1TQB - chains A and B of the 3 polymer chains in the assembly; structure by X-ray diffraction, 2.55 A resolution.

== Chain A ==
Name: prion protein
Organism: Ovis aries
Notes: fragment: VRQ variant, residues 127-228
UniProt: P23907 (PRIO_SHEEP); numbering as in UniProt (aligned over 127-228)
Chain sequence (102 residues; each row starts with the number of its first residue):
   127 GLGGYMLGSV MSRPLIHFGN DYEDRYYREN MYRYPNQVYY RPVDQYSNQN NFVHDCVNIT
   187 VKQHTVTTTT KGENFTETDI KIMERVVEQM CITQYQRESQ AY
Cystine bridges: Cys-182/Cys-217
Swiss-Prot annotation at these positions:
  - glycosylation (N-linked (GlcNAc...) asparagine): Asn-184 (complex), Asn-200 (complex)
  - natural variant: Val-136 (A136V: In scrapie; this construct carries the variant), Gln-171 (R171Q: Linked to susceptibility to scrapie; this construct carries the variant)
What the authors report for this chain:
  - contacts within the chain: Arg-139/Asn-162 (hydrogen bond)
  - conformationally variable residues (side-chain flip): Asn-162

== Chain B ==
Name: VRQ14 Fab Heavy chain
Organism: Mus musculus
Notes: fragment: VRQ14 Fab fragment; antibody fragment or engineered binder
Chain sequence (212 residues; row label = number of the first residue in the row; note: 15 numbers in that range are skipped by the numbering (no residue carries them; nothing is unmodelled there); a row labelled like 82A-82C holds insertion residues (82A, then the next letters in order)):
     1 QIQLVQSGPE LKKPGETVKI SCKASGYTFT NYGMNLVKQA PGKGFEWMGW IN
   52A T
    53 FTGEPTYADD FKGRFVFSLD TSASTAYLQI
82A-82C NNL
    83 KNEDTATYFF TRGT
   101 DYWGQGTTLT VSSAKTTAPS VYPLAPVCGD TTGSSVTLGC LVKGYFPEPV TL
   154 TW
   160 NSGSLSSG
   169 VHTFPAVLQS
   181 DLYTLSSSVT VTSS
   196 TWP
   200 SQSIT
   206 CNVAHPASST KVDKKIEP
Cystine bridges: Cys-140/Cys-206

== Chain A / chain B interface ==
Residue-residue contacts - 24 pairs, chain A then chain B:
  Gly-127(A) / Phe-53(B)
  Leu-128(A) / Thr-54(B)
  Ile-185(A) / Phe-53(B)  hydrophobic
  Lys-188(A) / Thr-30(B)  hydrogen bond
  Lys-188(A) / Asn-31(B)
  Lys-188(A) / Phe-53(B)
  Gln-189(A) / Asn-52(B)  hydrogen bond
  Gln-189(A) / Phe-53(B)
  Thr-191(A) / Asn-31(B)  hydrogen bond (side chain-backbone)
  Val-192(A) / Thr-30(B)
  Val-192(A) / Asn-31(B)  hydrogen bond (backbone-backbone)
  Val-192(A) / Tyr-32(B)
  Val-192(A) / Gly-33(B)  hydrogen bond (backbone-backbone)
  Val-192(A) / Asn-52(B)
  Thr-193(A) / Trp-50(B)
  Thr-193(A) / Asn-52(B)
  Thr-195(A) / Tyr-32(B)
  Thr-195(A) / Gly-33(B)  hydrogen bond (side chain-backbone)
  Thr-195(A) / Gly-95(B)
  Thr-195(A) / Thr-96(B)
  Thr-196(A) / Gly-33(B)
  Thr-196(A) / Asn-35(B)  hydrogen bond (backbone-side chain)
  Thr-196(A) / Trp-50(B)
  Gly-198(A) / Thr-96(B)
Also at the interface, not in a pair above, chain A (12 interface residues in all): Lys-197
Also at the interface, not in a pair above, chain B (14 interface residues in all): Thr-28, Met-34, Thr-52A

== In short ==
12 residues of chain A face 14 of chain B across their interface, with 7 hydrogen bonds. Polar contacts
include Lys-188(A)/Thr-30(B), Gln-189(A)/Asn-52(B) and Thr-191(A)/Asn-31(B). From the paper: conformational
variability at Asn-162(A); contacts within the chain involving Arg-139(A) and Asn-162(A).
Here chain A is prion protein (Ovis aries) and chain B is VRQ14 Fab Heavy chain (Mus musculus). Entry 1TQB
(Ovine recombinant PrP(114-234), VRQ variant in complex with the Fab of the VRQ14 antibody) was determined by
X-ray diffraction, deposited together with 1TQC.
